Entry 4UQY (X-ray diffraction, 1.60 A resolution); this record covers chains A and B.

== Chain A ==
Protein: HSIE1
Source organism: Pseudomonas aeruginosa PAO1
UniProt: Q9I746 (Q9I746_PSEAE); residues 29-289 here correspond to UniProt positions 21-281 (UniProt number = residue number - 8)
Sequence (264 residues; row label = number of the first residue in the row):
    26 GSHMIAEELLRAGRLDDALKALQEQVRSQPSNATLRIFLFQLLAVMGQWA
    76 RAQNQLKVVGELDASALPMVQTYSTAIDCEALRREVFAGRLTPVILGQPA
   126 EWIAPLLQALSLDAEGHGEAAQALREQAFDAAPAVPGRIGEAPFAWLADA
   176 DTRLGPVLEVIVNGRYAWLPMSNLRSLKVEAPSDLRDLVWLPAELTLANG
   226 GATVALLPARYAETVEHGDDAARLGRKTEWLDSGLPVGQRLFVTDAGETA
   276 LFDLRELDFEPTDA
Not modelled in the structure: 26-29, 287-289
Sequence notes: expression tag (26-28)

== Chain B ==
Protein: HSIB1
Notes: fragment: n terminus, residues 1-20
UniProt: Q9I749 (Q9I749_PSEAE); residue numbers follow UniProt; this construct covers 1-20
Sequence (20 residues; numbered 1 to 20; the number before each row is that of its first residue):
     1 MGSTTSSQKFIARNRAPRVQ
Not modelled in the structure: 1-7

== How chain A and chain B interact ==
Residue-residue contacts (32; chain A residue first):
  F154(A) with K9(B), hydrogen bond (backbone-side chain); F10(B); I11(B), hydrophobic
  D155(A) with K9(B), hydrogen bond (backbone-side chain)
  A157(A) with K9(B), hydrogen bond (backbone-side chain); F10(B)
  P158(A) with F10(B)
  A159(A) with K9(B)
  W171(A) with Q8(B); K9(B); F10(B); I11(B)
  L172(A) with F10(B)
  A173(A) with F10(B)
  T177(A) with R15(B), hydrogen bond
  P181(A) with F10(B), hydrophobic
  G250(A) with Q20(B)
  R251(A) with Q20(B), hydrogen bond (backbone-backbone)
  K252(A) with R18(B); Q20(B)
  T253(A) with P17(B); R18(B), hydrogen bond (backbone-backbone); Q20(B), hydrogen bond
  E254(A) with P17(B)
  W255(A) with R15(B); A16(B); R18(B)
  G259(A) with R15(B), hydrogen bond (backbone-side chain)
  Q264(A) with Q20(B)
  V268(A) with A12(B), hydrophobic
  E273(A) with R18(B), salt bridge
  A275(A) with Q20(B)
Interface residues without a listed pair, chain A (24 interface residues in all): D174, A175, L266
Interface residues without a listed pair, chain B (12 interface residues in all): N14, V19
From the paper, about this interface:
  - specific contacts: E273(A)-R18(B) (salt bridge), F10(B)-W171(A)
  - interface residues, chain B: K9(B)

== Overview ==
24 residues of chain A and 12 residues of chain B are in contact, with 8 hydrogen bonds and 1 salt bridge.
Polar pairs include E273(A)-R18(B), F154(A)-K9(B) and D155(A)-K9(B). The authors report a salt bridge between
E273(A) and R18(B); a contact between F10(B) and W171(A). The paper reports the interface residue K9(B).
Chain A is HSIE1 (Pseudomonas aeruginosa PAO1) and chain B is HSIB1; the structure, Coevolution of the ATPase
ClpV, the TssB-TssC Sheath and the Accessory HsiE Protein Distinguishes Two Type ..., was determined by X-ray
diffraction (same publication as 4UQW, 4UQX and 4UQZ).
